PDB entry 6GE5 | X-ray diffraction, 2.05 A resolution | chains A and L

# Chain A
Name: Transcriptional enhancer factor TEF-3
Organism: Homo sapiens
Notes: fragment: C-terminal domain, YAP binding domain
UniProt: Q15561 (TEAD4_HUMAN); numbering as in UniProt (aligned over 216-434)
Sequence (219 residues; numbered 216 to 434; the number before each row is that of its first residue):
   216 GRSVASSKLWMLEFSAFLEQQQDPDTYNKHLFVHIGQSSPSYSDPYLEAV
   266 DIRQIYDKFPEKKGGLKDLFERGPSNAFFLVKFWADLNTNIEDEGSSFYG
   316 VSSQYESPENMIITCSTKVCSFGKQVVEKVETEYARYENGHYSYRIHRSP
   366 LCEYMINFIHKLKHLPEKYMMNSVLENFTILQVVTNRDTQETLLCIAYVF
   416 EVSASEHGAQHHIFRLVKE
Disordered / not traced: 216, 252-261, 306-309
Construct notes: engineered mutation F429 (Tyr in Q15561)
Covalent attachments: myristic acid (MYR) linked to C367
What the authors report for this chain:
  - conformationally variable residues (side-chain flip): H427
  - mutagenesis - E263A (0.12 kcal/mol): unchanged binding to Ser94AlaYAP

# Chain L
Name: Transcriptional coactivator YAP1
Organism: Homo sapiens
UniProt: P46937 (YAP1_HUMAN), isoform P46937-9; numbering as in UniProt (aligned over 60-100)
Sequence (41 residues; row label = number of the first residue in the row):
    60 DSETDLEALFNAVMNPKTANVPQTVPMRLRKLPDSFFKPPE
Disordered / not traced: 100
Swiss-Prot annotation at these positions:
  - modified residue: S61 (Phosphoserine), T63 (Phosphothreonine), K90 (N6-lactoyllysine)
What the authors report for this chain:
  - conformationally variable residues: S94

# Interface between chain A and chain L
Contacting residue pairs (52):
  E263(A) with P92(L); S94(L), hydrogen bond
  A264(A) with P92(L)
  V265(A) with L91(L), hydrophobic; P92(L)
  Q269(A) with R89(L), hydrogen bond (backbone-side chain); K90(L), hydrogen bond (side chain-backbone)
  D272(A) with R89(L), salt bridge
  K273(A) with M86(L)
  L295(A) with F95(L), hydrophobic
  K297(A) with F95(L), hydrogen bond (side chain-backbone)
  W299(A) with S94(L); F95(L); F96(L); K97(L); P98(L)
  S336(A) with T63(L), hydrogen bond (side chain-backbone); L68(L)
  F337(A) with T63(L); L68(L), hydrophobic; V80(L), hydrophobic; P81(L); T83(L)
  Y369(A) with L65(L); L68(L)
  N372(A) with L65(L)
  F373(A) with L65(L), hydrophobic; L68(L), hydrophobic; F69(L)
  K376(A) with L65(L); E66(L), salt bridge; F69(L)
  L377(A) with F69(L)
  L380(A) with F69(L), hydrophobic; M73(L), hydrophobic
  M385(A) with V72(L), hydrophobic
  S388(A) with V72(L)
  V389(A) with L68(L), hydrophobic; F69(L), hydrophobic; V72(L), hydrophobic
  E391(A) with P85(L); M86(L), hydrogen bond (side chain-backbone)
  N392(A) with T83(L), hydrogen bond
  V414(A) with F95(L), hydrophobic
  E416(A) with R87(L), salt bridge
  Q425(A) with P98(L); P99(L), hydrogen bond (side chain-backbone)
  H426(A) with P99(L)
  H427(A) with S94(L)
  F429(A) with P92(L), hydrophobic; S94(L); F95(L), hydrophobic
Also at the interface, not in a pair above, chain A (30 interface residues in all): I270, K339
Interface features reported in the paper:
  - residue pairs: E263(A)-S94(L), F429(A)-S94(L)
  - hot spots on chain L (mutagenesis) - S94A (-0.13 kcal/mol): unchanged binding to Glu263Ala-Tyr429PheTEAD4

# In short
30 residues of chain A and 23 residues of chain L are in contact; the contacts include 8 hydrogen bonds and 3
salt bridges. Polar contacts include D272(A)-R89(L), K376(A)-E66(L) and E416(A)-R87(L). The paper describes
contacts between E263(A) and S94(L) and F429(A) and S94(L). From the paper: E263A of chain A leaves binding to
Ser94AlaYAP unchanged; conformational variability at H427(A) and S94(L).
Chain A is Transcriptional enhancer factor TEF-3 and chain L is Transcriptional coactivator YAP1, both from
Homo sapiens; the structure, TEAD4 (216-434);y429f complexed with yap peptide (60-100) and myristoate
(covalently bound) at 2.05A (P41212 crystal form) ..., was determined by X-ray diffraction, deposited together
with 6GE3, 6GE4, 6GE6, 6GEC, 6GEE, 6GEG, 6GEI and 6GEK.
